PDB entry 1DR3 | X-ray diffraction, 2.30 A resolution | chain A

[Chain A]
Molecule: Dihydrofolate reductase
Source organism: Gallus gallus
Notes: EC 1.5.1.3
Reference sequence: P00378 (DYR_CHICK); residues 1-189 here = UniProt positions 1-189
Chain sequence (189 residues; each row starts with the number of its first residue):
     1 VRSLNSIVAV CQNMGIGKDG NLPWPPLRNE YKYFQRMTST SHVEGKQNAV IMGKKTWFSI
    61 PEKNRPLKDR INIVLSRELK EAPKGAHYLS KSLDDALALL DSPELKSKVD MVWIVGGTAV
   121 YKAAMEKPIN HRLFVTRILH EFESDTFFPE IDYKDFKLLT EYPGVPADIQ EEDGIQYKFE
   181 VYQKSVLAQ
Disordered / not traced: 187-189
Ion coordination: Ca2+: Glu78 (together with TAP)
Ligand contacts:
  - 7,8-dihydrobiopterin (HBI): Ile7, Val8, Ala9, Leu22, Glu30, Phe34, Thr56, Ile60, Val115, Tyr121, Thr136
  - TAP (7-thionicotinamide-adenine-dinucleotide phosphate): Val8, Ala9, Ile16, Gly17, Lys18, Gly20, Asn21, Leu22, Trp24, Gly53, Lys54, Lys55, Thr56, Ser59, Leu75, Ser76, Arg77, Glu78, Leu79, Lys91, Ser92, Leu93, Val115, Gly116, Gly117, Thr118, Ala119, Val120, Tyr121, Ala123, Thr146
Curated features (UniProtKB/Swiss-Prot):
  - binding site (NADP(+)): Ala9, Gly15 to Asn21, Lys54 to Thr56, Ser76 to Glu78, Gly116 to Ala123
  - binding site (substrate): Glu30 to Gln35, Asn64, Arg70

[Summary]
Ligands of chain A: compound TAP and 7,8-dihydrobiopterin. Curated annotation (UniProt) lists 22 NADP+-binding
residues and 8 substrate-binding residues.
Chain A is Dihydrofolate reductase (Gallus gallus); the structure, 2.3 angstroms crystal structure of chicken
liver dihydrofolate reductase complexed with thionadp+ and biopterin, was determined by X-ray diffraction
(same publication as 1DR2).
